PDB entry 6IOK | electron microscopy, 3.64 A resolution | chains F and G of the 12 polymer chains in the assembly

== Chain F (and G) ==
Name: Multidrug resistance protein MexB
From: Pseudomonas aeruginosa PAO1
Notes: chain G of this document is another copy of the same molecule, construct and numbering; everything in this record applies to it too
UniProt: P52002 (MEXB_PSEAE); residues 1-1046 here = UniProt positions 1-1046
Sequence (1054 residues; numbered 1 to 1054; the number before each row is that of its first residue):
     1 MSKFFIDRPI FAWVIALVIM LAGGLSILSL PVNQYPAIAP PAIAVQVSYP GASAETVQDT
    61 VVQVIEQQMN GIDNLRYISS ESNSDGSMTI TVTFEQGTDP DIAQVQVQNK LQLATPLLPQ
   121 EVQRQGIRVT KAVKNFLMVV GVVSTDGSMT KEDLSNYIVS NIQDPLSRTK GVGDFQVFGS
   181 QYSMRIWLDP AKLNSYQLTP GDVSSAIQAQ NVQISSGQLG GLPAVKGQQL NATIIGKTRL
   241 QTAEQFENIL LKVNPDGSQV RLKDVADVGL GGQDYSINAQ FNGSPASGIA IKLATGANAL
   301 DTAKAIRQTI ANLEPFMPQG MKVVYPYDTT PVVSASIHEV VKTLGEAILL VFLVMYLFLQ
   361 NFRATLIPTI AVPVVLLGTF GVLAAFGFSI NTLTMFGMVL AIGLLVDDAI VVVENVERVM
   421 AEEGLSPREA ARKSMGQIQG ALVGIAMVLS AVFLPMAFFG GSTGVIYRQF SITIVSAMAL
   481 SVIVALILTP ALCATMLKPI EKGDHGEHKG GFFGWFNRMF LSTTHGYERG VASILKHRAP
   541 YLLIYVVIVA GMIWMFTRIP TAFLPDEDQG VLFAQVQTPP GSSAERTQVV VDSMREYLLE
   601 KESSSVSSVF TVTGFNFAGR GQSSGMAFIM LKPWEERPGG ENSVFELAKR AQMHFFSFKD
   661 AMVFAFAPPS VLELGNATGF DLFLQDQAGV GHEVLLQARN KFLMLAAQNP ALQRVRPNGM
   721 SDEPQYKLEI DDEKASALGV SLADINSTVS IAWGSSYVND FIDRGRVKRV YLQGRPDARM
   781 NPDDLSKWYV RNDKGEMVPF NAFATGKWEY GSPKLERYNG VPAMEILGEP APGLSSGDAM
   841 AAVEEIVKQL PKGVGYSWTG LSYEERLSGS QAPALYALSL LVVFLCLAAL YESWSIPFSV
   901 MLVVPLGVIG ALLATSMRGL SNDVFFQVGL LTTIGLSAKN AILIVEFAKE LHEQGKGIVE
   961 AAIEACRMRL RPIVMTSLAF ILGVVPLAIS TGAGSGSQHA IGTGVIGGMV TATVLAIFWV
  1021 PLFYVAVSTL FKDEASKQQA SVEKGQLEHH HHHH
Disordered / not traced: 500-505, 1031-1054 (chain G: 1031-1054)
Construct notes: expression tag (1047-1054)
Curated features (UniProtKB/Swiss-Prot):
  - mutagenesis: Asp-407 (D407N: Proton counter-transport is compromised, thereby preventing efflux pump activity, in vitro)

== Interface between chain F and chain G ==
Residue-residue contacts (125; chain F residue first):
  Asp-7(F) / Glu-892(G)
  Arg-8(F) / Ala-889(G)  hydrogen bond (side chain-backbone)
  Arg-8(F) / Leu-890(G)  hydrogen bond (side chain-backbone)
  Arg-8(F) / Glu-892(G)
  Pro-9(F) / Glu-892(G)
  Ile-10(F) / Ala-888(G)
  Ile-10(F) / Glu-892(G)
  Ile-10(F) / Ser-893(G)
  Ile-10(F) / Trp-894(G)
  Phe-11(F) / Ala-889(G)
  Val-14(F) / Leu-885(G)
  Val-14(F) / Ala-889(G)  hydrophobic
  Leu-17(F) / Leu-885(G)  hydrophobic
  Val-18(F) / Leu-885(G)  hydrophobic
  Leu-21(F) / Leu-878(G)  hydrophobic
  Leu-21(F) / Leu-881(G)  hydrophobic
  Leu-21(F) / Val-882(G)  hydrophobic
  Leu-25(F) / Leu-878(G)  hydrophobic
  Asp-101(F) / Ile-102(G)
  Asp-101(F) / Gln-106(G)
  Gln-104(F) / Lys-110(G)
  Val-105(F) / Val-105(G)  hydrophobic
  Val-105(F) / Asn-109(G)
  Gln-108(F) / Asn-109(G)
  Gln-108(F) / Gln-112(G)
  Gln-108(F) / Leu-113(G)
  Gln-112(F) / Gln-112(G)  hydrogen bond (side chain-backbone)
  Gln-123(F) / Pro-116(G)
  Gln-123(F) / Leu-117(G)
  Arg-124(F) / Leu-117(G)
  Gly-126(F) / Leu-117(G)
  Ile-127(F) / Leu-113(G)
  Arg-128(F) / Gln-68(G)
  Val-129(F) / Lys-110(G)  hydrogen bond (backbone-side chain)
  Asn-161(F) / Gln-687(G)
  Ser-167(F) / Asn-70(G)  hydrogen bond
  Ser-167(F) / Gly-71(G)  hydrogen bond (backbone-backbone)
  Arg-168(F) / Glu-66(G)  hydrogen bond (side chain-backbone)
  Arg-168(F) / Met-69(G)
  Arg-168(F) / Leu-75(G)
  Arg-168(F) / Ile-78(G)
  Lys-170(F) / Asn-74(G)
  Ala-209(F) / Asn-746(G)  hydrogen bond (backbone-side chain)
  Gln-210(F) / Asp-732(G)
  Gln-210(F) / Leu-742(G)
  Val-212(F) / Asn-746(G)
  Gln-213(F) / Thr-56(G)  hydrogen bond
  Gln-213(F) / Thr-60(G)
  Ile-214(F) / Asn-746(G)
  Ile-214(F) / Ser-750(G)
  Ser-215(F) / Tyr-49(G)
  Ser-215(F) / Pro-50(G)  hydrogen bond (side chain-backbone)
  Ser-215(F) / Gly-51(G)  hydrogen bond (side chain-backbone)
  Ser-215(F) / Ala-52(G)
  Ser-215(F) / Val-749(G)
  Ser-215(F) / Ser-750(G)
  Ser-216(F) / Gly-51(G)  hydrogen bond (backbone-backbone)
  Ser-216(F) / Val-749(G)
  Ser-216(F) / Trp-753(G)
  Ser-216(F) / Gly-754(G)
  Gly-217(F) / Gly-51(G)  hydrogen bond (backbone-backbone)
  Gly-217(F) / Gly-754(G)
  Gln-218(F) / Ser-84(G)  hydrogen bond (side chain-backbone)
  Gln-218(F) / Asp-85(G)
  Gln-218(F) / Gln-622(G)  hydrogen bond
  Leu-219(F) / Tyr-726(G)  hydrophobic
  Leu-219(F) / Arg-779(G)
  Leu-219(F) / Met-780(G)
  Leu-219(F) / Pro-782(G)
  Gly-220(F) / Gln-622(G)
  Gly-221(F) / Gln-622(G)
  Gly-221(F) / Arg-779(G)
  Gly-221(F) / Met-780(G)
  Leu-222(F) / Tyr-275(G)
  Leu-222(F) / Ala-584(G)  hydrophobic
  Leu-222(F) / Gln-622(G)
  Leu-222(F) / Arg-779(G)
  Pro-223(F) / Trp-187(G)  hydrophobic
  Pro-223(F) / Tyr-275(G)
  Pro-223(F) / Pro-776(G)
  Pro-223(F) / Arg-779(G)  hydrogen bond (backbone-side chain)
  Ala-224(F) / Met-780(G)  hydrophobic
  Val-225(F) / Met-780(G)  hydrophobic
  Gln-228(F) / Ser-583(G)  hydrogen bond (backbone-side chain)
  Gln-228(F) / Glu-585(G)
  Gln-228(F) / Met-780(G)
  Gln-229(F) / Gly-581(G)
  Gln-229(F) / Glu-585(G)  hydrogen bond
  Gln-229(F) / Arg-586(G)
  Leu-230(F) / Pro-782(G)
  Asn-231(F) / Gly-581(G)
  Asn-231(F) / Ser-582(G)
  Asn-231(F) / Gln-622(G)  hydrogen bond
  Ala-232(F) / Pro-724(G)
  Ala-232(F) / Trp-808(G)  hydrophobic
  Thr-233(F) / Ser-53(G)
  Thr-233(F) / Gln-725(G)
  Thr-233(F) / Tyr-726(G)
  Ile-234(F) / Tyr-726(G)
  Ile-234(F) / Leu-728(G)  hydrophobic
  Ile-234(F) / Trp-753(G)  hydrophobic
  Ile-234(F) / Leu-785(G)  hydrophobic
  Ile-235(F) / Glu-55(G)
  Ile-235(F) / Gln-725(G)
  Ile-235(F) / Tyr-726(G)  hydrogen bond (backbone-backbone)
  Ile-235(F) / Leu-728(G)  hydrogen bond (backbone-backbone)
  Gly-236(F) / Leu-728(G)
  Lys-237(F) / Asp-732(G)  salt bridge
  Lys-237(F) / Asn-746(G)
  Arg-239(F) / Thr-60(G)
  Leu-250(F) / Glu-733(G)
  Val-253(F) / Ser-736(G)
  Pro-255(F) / Ala-737(G)
  Gln-259(F) / Glu-733(G)  hydrogen bond
  Arg-261(F) / Glu-733(G)  salt bridge
  Phe-316(F) / Gln-687(G)
  Phe-316(F) / Gly-853(G)
  Tyr-757(F) / Leu-117(G)
  Ile-762(F) / Asp-59(G)
  Arg-764(F) / Ala-688(G)
  Gly-765(F) / Gln-63(G)  hydrogen bond (backbone-side chain)
  Arg-766(F) / Gln-63(G)
  Arg-766(F) / Gln-67(G)
  Val-767(F) / Gln-63(G)
  Val-767(F) / Gln-67(G)  hydrogen bond (backbone-side chain)
Other interface residues (no listed pair), chain F (71 interface residues in all): Phe-4, Gln-125, Val-172, Phe-175, Asn-254, Gly-257, Leu-313
Other interface residues (no listed pair), chain G (85 interface residues in all): Ser-276, Gly-440, Gly-689, Glu-723, Lys-727, Ile-730, Asn-781, Lys-794, Glu-809, Arg-817, Asn-819, Val-854, Gly-855

== In short ==
Chain F and chain G form an interface of 71 and 85 residues respectively; the contacts include 24 hydrogen
bonds and 2 salt bridges. Polar contacts include Lys-237(F)/Asp-732(G), Arg-261(F)/Glu-733(G) and
Arg-8(F)/Ala-889(G). From UniProt: one mutagenesis site on chain F.
Both chains are Multidrug resistance protein MexB (Pseudomonas aeruginosa PAO1). Entry 6IOK (Cryo-EM structure
of multidrug efflux pump MexAB-OprM (0 degree state)) was determined by electron microscopy, deposited
together with 6IOL.
